Entry 7YO3 (electron microscopy, 3.10 A resolution); this record covers chains A and B.

[Chain A]
Molecule: Calcium-activated potassium channel subunit alpha-1
Organism: Homo sapiens
UniProt: A0A1W2PRB0 (A0A1W2PRB0_HUMAN); the construct has insertions or renumbered stretches relative to UniProt, so the offset changes along the chain: 1-566 = UniProt 66-631; 577-1056 = UniProt 646-1125
Chain sequence (1060 residues; numbered 1 to 1056 plus 14 insertion-coded residues; 10 numbers in that range are skipped by the numbering (no residue carries them; nothing is unmodelled there); the number before each row is that of its first residue; a row labelled like 566A-566N holds insertion residues (566A, then the next letters in order)):
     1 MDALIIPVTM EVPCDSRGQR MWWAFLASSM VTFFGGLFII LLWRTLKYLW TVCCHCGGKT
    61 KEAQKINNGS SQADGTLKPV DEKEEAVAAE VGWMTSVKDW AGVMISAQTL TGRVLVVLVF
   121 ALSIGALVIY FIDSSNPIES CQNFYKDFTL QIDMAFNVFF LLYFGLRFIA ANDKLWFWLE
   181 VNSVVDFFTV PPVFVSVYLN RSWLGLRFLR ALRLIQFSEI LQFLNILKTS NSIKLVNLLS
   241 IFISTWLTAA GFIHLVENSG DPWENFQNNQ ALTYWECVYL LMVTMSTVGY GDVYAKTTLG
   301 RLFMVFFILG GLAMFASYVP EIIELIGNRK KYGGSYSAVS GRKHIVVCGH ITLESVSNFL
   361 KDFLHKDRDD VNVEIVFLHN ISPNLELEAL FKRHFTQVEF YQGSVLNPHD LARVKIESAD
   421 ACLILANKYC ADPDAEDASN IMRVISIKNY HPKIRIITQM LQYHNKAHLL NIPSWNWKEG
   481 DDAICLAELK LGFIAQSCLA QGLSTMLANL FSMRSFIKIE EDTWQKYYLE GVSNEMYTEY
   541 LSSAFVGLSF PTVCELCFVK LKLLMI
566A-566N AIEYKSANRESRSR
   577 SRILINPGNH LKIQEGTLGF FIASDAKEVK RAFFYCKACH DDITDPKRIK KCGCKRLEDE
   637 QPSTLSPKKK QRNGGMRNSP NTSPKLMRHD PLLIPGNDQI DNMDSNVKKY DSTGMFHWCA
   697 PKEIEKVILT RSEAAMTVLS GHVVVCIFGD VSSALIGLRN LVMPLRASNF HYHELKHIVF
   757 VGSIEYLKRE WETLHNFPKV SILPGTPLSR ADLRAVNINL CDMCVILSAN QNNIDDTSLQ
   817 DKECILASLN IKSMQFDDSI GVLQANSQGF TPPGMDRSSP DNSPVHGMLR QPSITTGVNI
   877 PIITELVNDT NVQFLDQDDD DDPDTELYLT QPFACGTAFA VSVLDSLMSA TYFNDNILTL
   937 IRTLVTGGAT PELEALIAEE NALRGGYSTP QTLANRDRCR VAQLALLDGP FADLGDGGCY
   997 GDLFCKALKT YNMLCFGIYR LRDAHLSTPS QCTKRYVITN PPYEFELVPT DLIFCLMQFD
Not modelled in the structure: 1-12, 51-89, 566A-566N, 586-591, 614-683, 834-870
Differences from the reference sequence: engineered mutation Ser-577 (Lys646 in A0A1W2PRB0)
Ion coordination: Ca2+ site 1: Asp-367, Arg-514, Ser-533, Glu-535, Ser-600; Mg2+: Glu-374, Glu-399; Ca2+ site 2: Gln-889, Asp-892, Asp-895

[Chain B]
Molecule: Leucine-rich repeat-containing protein 26
Organism: Homo sapiens
UniProt: Q2I0M4 (LRC26_HUMAN); residues 1-334 here = UniProt positions 1-334
Chain sequence (334 residues; each row starts with the number of its first residue):
     1 MRGPSWSRPR PLLLLLLLLS PWPVWAQVSA TASPSGSLGA PDCPEVCTCV PGGLASCSAL
    61 SLPAVPPGLS LRLRALLLDH NRVRALPPGA FAGAGALQRL DLRENGLHSV HVRAFWGLGA
   121 LQLLDLSANQ LEALAPGTFA PLRALRNLSL AGNRLARLEP AALGALPLLR SLSLQDNELA
   181 ALAPGLLGRL PALDALHLRG NPWGCGCALR PLCAWLRRHP LPASEAETVL CVWPGRLTLS
   241 PLTAFSDAAF SHCAQPLALR DLAVVYTLGP ASFLVSLASC LALGSGLTAC RARRRRLRTA
   301 ALRPPRPPDP NPDPDPHGCA SPADPGSPAA AAQA
Not modelled in the structure: 1-39, 302-334
Disulfides: Cys-43/Cys-49, Cys-47/Cys-57, Cys-205/Cys-231, Cys-207/Cys-253
Swiss-Prot annotation at these positions:
  - glycosylation: Asn-147 (N-linked (GlcNAc...) asparagine)

[Interface between chain A and chain B]
Residue-residue contacts (46):
  Pro-13(A) / Arg-236(B)
  Pro-13(A) / Ala-249(B)
  Pro-13(A) / Phe-250(B)  hydrophobic
  Pro-13(A) / His-252(B)
  Cys-14(A) / Gly-206(B)
  Asp-15(A) / Gly-204(B)
  Asp-15(A) / Gly-206(B)
  Asp-15(A) / Cys-207(B)  hydrogen bond (backbone-backbone)
  Asp-15(A) / Trp-233(B)
  Ser-16(A) / Cys-207(B)
  Ser-16(A) / His-252(B)
  Arg-17(A) / Ala-254(B)
  Ala-27(A) / Tyr-266(B)  hydrophobic
  Ser-28(A) / Val-265(B)  hydrogen bond (side chain-backbone)
  Ser-28(A) / Gly-269(B)
  Val-31(A) / Tyr-266(B)
  Thr-32(A) / Gly-269(B)
  Thr-32(A) / Pro-270(B)
  Thr-32(A) / Phe-273(B)
  Glu-90(A) / Arg-296(B)  salt bridge
  Ser-96(A) / Thr-288(B)
  Val-97(A) / Ser-285(B)
  Trp-100(A) / Gly-284(B)
  Cys-141(A) / His-252(B)
  Leu-161(A) / Ser-272(B)
  Leu-161(A) / Phe-273(B)  hydrophobic
  Leu-161(A) / Ser-276(B)  hydrogen bond (backbone-side chain)
  Leu-162(A) / Ser-276(B)
  Phe-164(A) / Phe-273(B)  hydrophobic
  Gly-165(A) / Leu-277(B)
  Gly-165(A) / Cys-280(B)
  Leu-166(A) / Cys-280(B)  hydrophobic
  Phe-168(A) / Leu-277(B)  hydrophobic
  Ile-169(A) / Leu-277(B)  hydrophobic
  Ile-169(A) / Leu-281(B)  hydrophobic
  Asp-186(A) / Phe-273(B)
  Phe-187(A) / Phe-273(B)  hydrophobic
  Pro-191(A) / Phe-273(B)  hydrophobic
  Phe-194(A) / Leu-268(B)
  Phe-194(A) / Ser-272(B)
  Val-195(A) / Leu-268(B)
  Tyr-198(A) / Arg-260(B)
  Tyr-198(A) / Asp-261(B)  hydrogen bond
  Tyr-198(A) / Val-264(B)
  Arg-201(A) / His-252(B)  hydrogen bond (side chain-backbone)
  Arg-201(A) / Ala-254(B)
Interface residues without a listed pair, chain A (34 interface residues in all): Gly-18, Gln-19, Met-21, Trp-93, Leu-199, Gln-267
Interface residues without a listed pair, chain B (32 interface residues in all): Arg-157, Cys-205, Ala-208, Cys-253, Leu-287

[In short]
The interface between chain A and chain B involves 34 residues on one side and 32 on the other; the contacts
include 5 hydrogen bonds and 1 salt bridge. Among the polar pairs are Glu-90(A)/Arg-296(B),
Ser-28(A)/Val-265(B) and Leu-161(A)/Ser-276(B).
Here chain A is Calcium-activated potassium channel subunit alpha-1 and chain B is Leucine-rich
repeat-containing protein 26, both from Homo sapiens. Entry 7YO3 (Cryo-EM structure of human Slo1-LRRC26
complex with C4 symmetry) was determined by electron microscopy.
